6WHW - chains B and C of the 4 polymer chains in the assembly; structure by electron microscopy, 4.09 A resolution (low resolution: residue-level contacts below are approximate; hydrogen-bond / salt-bridge calls are withheld).

Chain B:
Protein: Ionotropic glutamate receptor , NMDA receptor GluN2B
From: Rattus norvegicus
Chain sequence (883 residues; each row starts with the number of its first residue; numbers below 1 keep their minus sign (Met-30 is residue -30)):
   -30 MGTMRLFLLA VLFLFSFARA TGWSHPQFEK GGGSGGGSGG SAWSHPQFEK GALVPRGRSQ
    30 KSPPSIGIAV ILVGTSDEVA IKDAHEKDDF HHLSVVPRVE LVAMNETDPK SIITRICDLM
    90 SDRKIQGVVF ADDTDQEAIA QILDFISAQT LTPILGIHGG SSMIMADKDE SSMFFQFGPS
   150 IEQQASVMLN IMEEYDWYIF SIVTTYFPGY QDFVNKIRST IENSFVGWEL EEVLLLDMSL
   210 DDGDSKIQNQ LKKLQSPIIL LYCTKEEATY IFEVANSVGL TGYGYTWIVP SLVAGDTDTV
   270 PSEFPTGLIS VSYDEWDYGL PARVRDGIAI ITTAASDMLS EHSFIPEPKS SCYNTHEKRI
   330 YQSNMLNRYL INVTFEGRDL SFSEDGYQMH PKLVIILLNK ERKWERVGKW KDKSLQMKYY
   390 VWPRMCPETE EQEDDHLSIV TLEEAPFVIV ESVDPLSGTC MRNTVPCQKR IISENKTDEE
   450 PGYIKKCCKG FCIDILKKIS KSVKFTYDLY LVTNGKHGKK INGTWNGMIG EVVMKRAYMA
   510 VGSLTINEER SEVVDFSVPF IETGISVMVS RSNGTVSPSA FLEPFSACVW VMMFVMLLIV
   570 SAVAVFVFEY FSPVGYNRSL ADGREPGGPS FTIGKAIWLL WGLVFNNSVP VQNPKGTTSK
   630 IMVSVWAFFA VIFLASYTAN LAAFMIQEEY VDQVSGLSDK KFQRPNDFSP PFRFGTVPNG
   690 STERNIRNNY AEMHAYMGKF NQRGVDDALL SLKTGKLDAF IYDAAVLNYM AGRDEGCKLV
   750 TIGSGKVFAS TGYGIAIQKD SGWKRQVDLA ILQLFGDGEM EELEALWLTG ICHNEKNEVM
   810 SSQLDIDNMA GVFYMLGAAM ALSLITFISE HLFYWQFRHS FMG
Disordered / not traced: -30 to 33, 395-402, 581-599, 846-852
Cystine bridges: Cys86-Cys321, Cys429-Cys456, Cys436-Cys457
Glycans and other covalent adducts: N-acetylglucosamine (NAG) linked to Asn542
Small-molecule neighbours: QGP ((2S)-2-amino-3-[2',4'-dichloro-4-hydroxy-5-(phosphonomethyl)biphenyl-3-yl]propanoic acid): Glu413, Ala414, Pro415, His486, Ser512, Leu513, Thr514, Arg519, Gly689, Ser690, Thr691, Tyr731, Asp732, Val735, Tyr762
What the authors report for this chain:
  - conformationally variable residues: Gln662

Chain C:
Protein: Ionotropic glutamate receptor , NMDA receptor GluN1b
From: Rattus norvegicus
Chain sequence (959 residues; numbered 1 to 959; the number before each row is that of its first residue):
     1 MSTMHLLTFA LLFSCSFARA ASDPKIVNIG AVLSTRKHEQ MFREAVNQAN KRHGSWKIQL
    61 QATSVTHKPN AIQMALSVCE DLISSQVYAI LVSHPPTPND HFTPTPVSYT AGFYRIPVLG
   121 LTTRMSIYSD KSIHLSFLRT VPPYSHQSSV WFEMMRVYNW NHIILLVSDD HEGRAAQKRL
   181 ETLLEERESK SKKRNYENLD QLSYDNKRGP KAEKVLQFDP GTKNVTALLM EARELEARVI
   241 ILSASEDDAA TVYRAAAMLD MTGSGYVWLV GEREISGNAL RYAPDGIIGL QLINGKNESA
   301 HISDAVGVVA QAVHELLEKE NITDPPRGCV GNTNIWKTGP LFKRVLMSSK YADGVTGRVE
   361 FNEDGDRKFA QYSIMNLQNR KLVQVGIYNG THVIPNDRKI IWPGGETEKP RGYQMSTRLK
   421 IVTIHQEPFV YVKPTMSDGT CKEEFTVNGD PVKKVICTGP NDTSPGSPRH TVPQCCYGFC
   481 IDLLIKLART MQFTYEVHLV ADGKFGTQER VQNSNKKEWN GMMGELLSGQ ADMIVAPLTI
   541 NNERAQYIEF SKPFKYQGLT ILVKKEIPRS TLDSFMQPFQ STLWLLVGLS VHVVAVMLYL
   601 LDRFSPFGRF KVNSQSESTD ALTLSSAMWF SWGVLLNSGI GEGAPRSFSA RILGMVWAGF
   661 AMIIVASYTA NLAAFLVLDR PEERITGIND PRLRNPSDKF IYATVKQSSV DIYFRRQVEL
   721 STMYRHMEKH NYESAAEAIQ AVRDNKLHAF IWDSAVLEFE ASQKCDLVTT GELFFRSGFG
   781 IGMRKDSPWK QQVSLSILKS HENGFMEDLD KTWVRYQECD SRSNAPATLT CENMAGVFML
   841 VAGGIVAGIF LIFIEIAYKR HKDARRKQMQ LAFAAVNVWR KNLQDRKSGR AEPDPKKKAT
   901 FRAITSTLAS SFKRRRSSKD TSTGGGRGAL QNQKDTVLPR RAIEREEGQL QLCSRHRES
Disordered / not traced: 1-24, 53-57, 95-102, 191-203, 606-622, 863-959
Cystine bridges: Cys79-Cys329, Cys441-Cys475, Cys457-Cys476, Cys765-Cys819

How chain B and chain C interact:
Disulfides between the chains: Cys557(B)-Cys831(C)
Pairs across the interface - 85 pairs, chain B then chain C:
  Ile515(B) - Lys552(C)
  Ile515(B) - Leu798(C)
  Asn516(B) - Leu798(C)
  Glu517(B) - Leu798(C)
  Glu517(B) - Lys799(C)
  Glu517(B) - Glu802(C)
  Ser520(B) - Gln791(C)
  Ser520(B) - Leu795(C)
  Ser526(B) - Lys552(C)
  Pro528(B) - Pro553(C)
  Glu531(B) - Tyr556(C)
  Glu552(B) - Thr828(C)
  Pro553(B) - Thr828(C)
  Phe554(B) - Thr828(C)
  Ser555(B) - Thr828(C)
  Ser555(B) - Leu829(C)
  Ser555(B) - Thr830(C)
  Cys557(B) - Cys831(C)  disulfide
  Val558(B) - Thr830(C)
  Met561(B) - Phe838(C)
  Met565(B) - Phe838(C)
  Met565(B) - Val841(C)
  Val569(B) - Ile845(C)
  Val576(B) - Ile852(C)
  Tyr579(B) - Ile852(C)
  Phe580(B) - Glu855(C)
  Asn615(B) - Asn637(C)
  Asn622(B) - Ile640(C)
  Pro623(B) - Ile640(C)
  Thr626(B) - Glu855(C)
  Thr627(B) - Leu851(C)
  Lys629(B) - Trp629(C)
  Lys629(B) - Ile640(C)
  Met631(B) - Gly844(C)
  Met631(B) - Ile845(C)
  Ser633(B) - Leu636(C)
  Ala636(B) - Leu636(C)
  Ala636(B) - Ser638(C)
  Phe637(B) - Leu636(C)
  Phe637(B) - Leu840(C)
  Phe638(B) - Val837(C)
  Ile641(B) - Phe575(C)
  Ile641(B) - Tyr668(C)
  Ile641(B) - Val837(C)
  Ala644(B) - Tyr668(C)
  Ala644(B) - Thr669(C)
  Ala648(B) - Ala673(C)
  Asn649(B) - Leu676(C)
  Asn649(B) - Leu829(C)
  Phe653(B) - Pro826(C)
  Glu657(B) - Ser823(C)
  Tyr659(B) - Arg822(C)
  Ser664(B) - Arg815(C)
  Ser667(B) - Lys811(C)
  Asn694(B) - Glu802(C)
  Asn698(B) - Glu802(C)
  Asn698(B) - Asn803(C)
  Gly754(B) - Arg815(C)
  Lys755(B) - Arg815(C)
  Phe757(B) - Glu807(C)
  Ala758(B) - His801(C)
  Ser759(B) - Tyr556(C)
  Ser759(B) - His801(C)
  Thr760(B) - Tyr556(C)
  Gly761(B) - Tyr556(C)
  Arg774(B) - Ala545(C)
  Arg774(B) - Gln546(C)
  Arg774(B) - Lys785(C)
  Leu778(B) - Asn542(C)
  Leu778(B) - Ala545(C)
  Leu778(B) - Gln546(C)
  Leu781(B) - Asn541(C)
  Leu781(B) - Asn542(C)
  Leu781(B) - Ala545(C)
  Gln782(B) - Asn542(C)
  Gln782(B) - Arg716(C)
  Phe784(B) - Phe775(C)
  Phe784(B) - Arg776(C)
  Gly785(B) - Tyr713(C)
  Gly785(B) - Arg716(C)
  Asp786(B) - Arg716(C)
  Asp786(B) - Gln717(C)
  Gly787(B) - Gln717(C)
  Glu790(B) - Tyr713(C)
  His802(B) - Glu772(C)
Interface residues without a listed pair, chain B (77 interface residues in all): Phe525, Ile530, Thr532, Met562, Val572, Leu612, Asn616, Ile630, Val632, Val634, Trp635, Val640, Ser645, Ala652, Ile655, Gly665, Val756, Asp769, Lys805
Interface residues without a listed pair, chain C (60 interface residues in all): Asn206, Ile540, Glu642, Val665, Leu672, Val677, Phe774, Gly804, Met834, Gly848

In short:
77 residues of chain B and 60 residues of chain C are in contact, with 1 disulfide bond. Bound to chain B:
compound QGP. Covalently linked N-acetylglucosamine: at Asn542(B). From the paper: conformational variability
at Gln662(B).
Here chain B is Ionotropic glutamate receptor , NMDA receptor GluN2B and chain C is Ionotropic glutamate
receptor , NMDA receptor GluN1b, both from Rattus norvegicus. Entry 6WHW (GluN1b-GluN2B NMDA receptor in
complex with GluN2B antagonist SDZ 220-040, class 1) was determined by electron microscopy together with 6USU,
6USV, 6WHR, 6WHS, 6WHT, 6WHU and 5 further entries from the same study.
